PDB entry 2PD7 | X-ray diffraction, 2.00 A resolution | chain A

# Chain A
Name: Vivid PAS protein VVD
Organism: Neurospora crassa
Reference sequence: Q9C3Y6 (Q9C3Y6_NEUCR); residues 37-184 here = UniProt positions 37-184
Sequence (149 residues; each row starts with the number of its first residue):
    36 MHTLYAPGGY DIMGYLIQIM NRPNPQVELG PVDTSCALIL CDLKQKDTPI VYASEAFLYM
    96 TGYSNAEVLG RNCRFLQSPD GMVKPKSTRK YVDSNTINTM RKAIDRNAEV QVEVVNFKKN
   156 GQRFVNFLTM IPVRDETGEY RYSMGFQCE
Sequence notes: initiating methionine (36)
Ligand contacts: FAD (flavin-adenine dinucleotide): Ile74, Cys76, Thr83, Asn107, Cys108, Arg109, Leu111, Gln112, Pro120, Lys121, Ser122, Thr123, Arg124, Ser129, Ile132, Asn133, Met135, Arg136, Ile139, Val149, Asn151, Asn161, Leu163, Met165, Ser178, Met179, Gly180, Gln182
Reported in the primary citation:
  - binding site for flavin-adenine dinucleotide: Cys108, Gln182
  - contacts within the chain: Asp68-Cys71 (hydrogen bond), Asp82-Arg109 (salt bridge), Ala72-Gln182
  - mutagenesis - L51E, I54E: decreased expression
  - mutagenesis - C71S: abolished signaling in response to constant light
  - mutagenesis - C76S: unchanged signaling

# Overview
Bound to chain A: flavin-adenine dinucleotide. The paper reports a binding site for flavin-adenine
dinucleotide at Cys108 and Gln182; L51E and I54E reduce expression; 4 substitutions were tested in all.
Chain A is Vivid PAS protein VVD (Neurospora crassa); the structure, 2.0 Angstrom Crystal Structure of the
Fungal Blue-Light Photoreceptor Vivid, was determined by X-ray diffraction (same publication as 6CNY, 2PD8 and
2PDR).
